PDB entry 7Z8N | X-ray diffraction, 2.64 A resolution | chains C and D of the 4 polymer chains in the assembly

[Chain C (and D)]
Protein: Histidine kinase
Source organism: Pseudomonas aeruginosa PAO1
Notes: EC 2.7.13.3; chain D of this document is another copy of the same molecule, construct and numbering; everything in this record applies to it too
UniProtKB: G3XD98 (G3XD98_PSEAE); numbering as in UniProt (aligned over 220-512)
Sequence (317 residues; row label = number of the first residue in the row):
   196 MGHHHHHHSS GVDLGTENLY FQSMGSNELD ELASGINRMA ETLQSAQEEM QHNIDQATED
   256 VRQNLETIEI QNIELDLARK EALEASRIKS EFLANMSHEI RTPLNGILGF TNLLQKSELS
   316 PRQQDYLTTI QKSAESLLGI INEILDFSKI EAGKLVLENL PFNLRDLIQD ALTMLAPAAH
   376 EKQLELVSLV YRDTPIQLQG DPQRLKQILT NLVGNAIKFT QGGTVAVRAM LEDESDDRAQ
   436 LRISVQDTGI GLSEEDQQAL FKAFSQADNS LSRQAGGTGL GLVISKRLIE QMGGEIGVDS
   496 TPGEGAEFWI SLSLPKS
Disordered / not traced: 196-220
Sequence notes: initiating methionine (196); expression tag (197-219)
Modified / non-standard residues: Mse-196, Mse-219 (selenomethionine); Mse-234, Mse-245, Mse-291, Mse-369, Mse-425, Mse-487 (selenomethionine; parent Met)
What the authors report for this chain:
  - post-translational modification sites: His-293 (proposed by the authors, not directly observed)
  - mutagenesis - N410D: abolished catalytic activity (citing earlier work)
  - mutagenesis - N410D: abolished signaling

[Chain C / chain D interface]
Pairs across the interface - 21 pairs, chain C then chain D:
  Glu-223(C) / His-247(D)
  Glu-223(C) / Asn-248(D)
  Glu-223(C) / Gln-251(D)
  Glu-226(C) / Glu-244(D)
  Glu-226(C) / Asn-248(D)
  Leu-227(C) / Mse-245(D)  hydrophobic
  Leu-227(C) / Asn-248(D)
  Ile-231(C) / Mse-245(D)
  Arg-233(C) / Glu-244(D)  salt bridge
  Mse-234(C) / Leu-238(D)  hydrophobic
  Mse-234(C) / Mse-245(D)
  Leu-238(C) / Mse-234(D)  hydrophobic
  Leu-238(C) / Leu-238(D)  hydrophobic
  Glu-244(C) / Glu-226(D)
  Mse-245(C) / Mse-234(D)
  Asn-248(C) / Glu-223(D)
  Asn-248(C) / Glu-226(D)
  Asn-248(C) / Leu-227(D)
  Ile-249(C) / Leu-227(D)  hydrophobic
  Gln-251(C) / Ser-221(D)
  Gln-251(C) / Glu-223(D)  hydrogen bond
Interface residues without a listed pair, chain C (15 interface residues in all): Gly-230, Ala-241, His-247
Interface residues without a listed pair, chain D (13 interface residues in all): Ile-231, Ile-249

[Overview]
15 residues of chain C face 13 of chain D across their interface, with 1 hydrogen bond and 1 salt bridge.
Polar contacts include Arg-233(C)/Glu-244(D) and Gln-251(C)/Glu-223(D). The paper reports that N410D of chain
C abolishes catalytic activity; a modification site at His-293(C).
Chain C and chain D are both Histidine kinase (Pseudomonas aeruginosa PAO1); the structure, GacS histidine
kinase from Pseudomonas aeruginosa, was determined by X-ray diffraction together with 7QZ2 and 7QZO from the
same study.
